PDB entry 7VCF | electron microscopy, 2.50 A resolution | chains A and C of the 15 polymer chains in the assembly

# Chain A
Molecule: Tic214
Organism: Chlamydomonas reinhardtii
UniProt: P36495 (YCF78_CHLRE); residues 1-1995 here = UniProt positions 1-1995
Chain sequence (1995 residues; each row starts with the number of its first residue):
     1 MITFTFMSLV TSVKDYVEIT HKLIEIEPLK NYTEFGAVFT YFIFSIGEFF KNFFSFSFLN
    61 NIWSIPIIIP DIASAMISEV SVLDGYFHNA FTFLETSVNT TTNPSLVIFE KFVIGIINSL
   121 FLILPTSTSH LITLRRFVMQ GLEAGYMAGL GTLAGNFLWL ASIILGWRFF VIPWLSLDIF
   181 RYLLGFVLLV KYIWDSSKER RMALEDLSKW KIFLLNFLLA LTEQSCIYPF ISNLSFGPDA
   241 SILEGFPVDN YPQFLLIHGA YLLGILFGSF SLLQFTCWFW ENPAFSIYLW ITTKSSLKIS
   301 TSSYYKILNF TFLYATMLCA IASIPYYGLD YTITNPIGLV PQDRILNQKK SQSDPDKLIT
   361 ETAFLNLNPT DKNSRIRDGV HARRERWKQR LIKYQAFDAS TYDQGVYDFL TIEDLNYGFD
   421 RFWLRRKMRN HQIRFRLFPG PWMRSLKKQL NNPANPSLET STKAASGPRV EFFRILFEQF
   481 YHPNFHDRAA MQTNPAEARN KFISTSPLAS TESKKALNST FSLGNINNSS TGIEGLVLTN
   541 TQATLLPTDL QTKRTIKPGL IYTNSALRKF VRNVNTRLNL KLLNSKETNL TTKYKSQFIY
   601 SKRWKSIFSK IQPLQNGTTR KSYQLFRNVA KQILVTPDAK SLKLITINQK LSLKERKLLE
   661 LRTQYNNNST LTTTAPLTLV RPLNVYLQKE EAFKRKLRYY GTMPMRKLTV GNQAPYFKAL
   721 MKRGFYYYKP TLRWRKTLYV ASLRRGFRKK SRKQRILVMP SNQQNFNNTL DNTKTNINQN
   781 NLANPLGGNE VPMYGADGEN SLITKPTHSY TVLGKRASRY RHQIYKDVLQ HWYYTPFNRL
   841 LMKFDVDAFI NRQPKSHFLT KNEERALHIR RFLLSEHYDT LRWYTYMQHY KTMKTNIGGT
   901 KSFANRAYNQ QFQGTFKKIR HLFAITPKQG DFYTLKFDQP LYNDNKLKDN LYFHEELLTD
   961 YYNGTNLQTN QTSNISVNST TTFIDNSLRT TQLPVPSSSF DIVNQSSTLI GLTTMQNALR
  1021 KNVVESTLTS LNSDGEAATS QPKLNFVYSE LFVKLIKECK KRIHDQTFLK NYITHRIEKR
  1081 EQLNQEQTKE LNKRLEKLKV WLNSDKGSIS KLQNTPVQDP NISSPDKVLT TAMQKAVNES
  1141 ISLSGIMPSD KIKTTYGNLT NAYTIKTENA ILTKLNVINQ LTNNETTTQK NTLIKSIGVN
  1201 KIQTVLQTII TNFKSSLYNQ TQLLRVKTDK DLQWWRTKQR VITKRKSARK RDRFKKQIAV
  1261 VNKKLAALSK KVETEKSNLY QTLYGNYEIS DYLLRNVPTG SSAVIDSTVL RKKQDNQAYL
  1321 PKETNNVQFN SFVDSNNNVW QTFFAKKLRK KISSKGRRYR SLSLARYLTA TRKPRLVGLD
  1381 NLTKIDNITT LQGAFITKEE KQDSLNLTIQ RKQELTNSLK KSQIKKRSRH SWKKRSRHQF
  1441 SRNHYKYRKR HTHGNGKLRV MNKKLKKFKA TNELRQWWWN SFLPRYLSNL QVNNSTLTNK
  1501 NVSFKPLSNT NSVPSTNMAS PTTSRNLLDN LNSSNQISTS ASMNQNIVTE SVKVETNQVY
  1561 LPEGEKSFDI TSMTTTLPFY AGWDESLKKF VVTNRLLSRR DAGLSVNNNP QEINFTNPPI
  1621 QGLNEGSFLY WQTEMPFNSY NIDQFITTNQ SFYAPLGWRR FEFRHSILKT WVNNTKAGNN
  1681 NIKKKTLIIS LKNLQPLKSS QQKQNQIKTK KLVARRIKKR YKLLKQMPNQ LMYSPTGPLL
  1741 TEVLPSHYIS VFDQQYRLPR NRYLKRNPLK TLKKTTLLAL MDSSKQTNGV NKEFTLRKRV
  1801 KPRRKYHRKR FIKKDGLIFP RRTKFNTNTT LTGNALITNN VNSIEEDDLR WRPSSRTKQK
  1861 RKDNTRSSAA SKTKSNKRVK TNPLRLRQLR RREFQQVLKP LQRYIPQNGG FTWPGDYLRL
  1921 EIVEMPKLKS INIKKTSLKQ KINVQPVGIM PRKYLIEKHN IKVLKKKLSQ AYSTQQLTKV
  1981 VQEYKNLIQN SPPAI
Unresolved in the structure: 1-7, 97-103, 433-466, 489-534, 587-596, 669-677, 760-800, 982-1044, 1107-1124, 1183-1223, 1264-1346, 1492-1565, 1675-1684, 1829-1846, 1856-1887, 1990-1995
Modified / non-standard residues: Thr1795 (phosphothreonine; TPO)
Residues lining bound ligands: inositol hexakisphosphate (IHP): Trp1235, Lys1238, Ile1242, Tyr1359, Lys1457, Val1460, Lys1464, Ile1689, Ser1690, Leu1691, Lys1692

# Chain C
Molecule: Toc52
Organism: Chlamydomonas reinhardtii
UniProt: A0A2K3D4W3 (A0A2K3D4W3_CHLRE); residue numbers follow UniProt; this construct covers 1-477
Chain sequence (477 residues; row label = number of the first residue in the row):
     1 MADGPSPIRI VLWNDGGESL AAGVEDEEQQ QVLHSFADLV GSAIDAVLEL PQFRHVEAVT
    61 AEAEEDEPGL SIGFDAGSGD GEVDIDNLKG RLDIAGLLLG SAQLPEELAE VAAVEVTDEE
   121 EGTTELQFTD EGLVQQLQAV VKRAKLEKRY NDWVAGVAES LGPALDAAAG GVEVTEMPVD
   181 PYDVLQAVVA QLIRVAGVSP PAPSLFSRTG ALVGGVLGAP RSAVRQVTKR LGRAQRLWWR
   241 LEDVVVDGSK LALRLAVKAA RPVLVGFVLH RVLKTLDRSR QLEYRLARMG PEEAREAYYE
   301 AVLGKDWKQQ LQADWDKALE DVDAGLVTDE INHEKRLMTA AQLRRLEVEE WDKQRMKNFY
   361 LASFGGLRWF DQMEQALHNP LFIESRGWTD PVQNWVGQNR TYMDDLPAGQ YMAGVGNAAI
   421 RIKEAELKRK LTDVERAHVL ARGGAVAGGL LPQQPTDPAT LAVAVGGAFV PSVAGKR
Unresolved in the structure: 1-255, 473-477
Modified / non-standard residues: Thr328 (phosphothreonine; TPO)

# Interface between chain A and chain C
Contacting residue pairs - 157 pairs, chain A then chain C:
  Leu536(A) - Trp315(C)  hydrophobic
  Asp549(A) - Lys308(C)
  Leu550(A) - Leu311(C)
  Leu550(A) - Gln312(C)
  Gln551(A) - Gln312(C)  hydrogen bond (backbone-side chain)
  Gln551(A) - Trp315(C)
  Gln551(A) - Asp316(C)
  Thr552(A) - Trp315(C)
  Lys553(A) - Gln312(C)
  Lys553(A) - Asp316(C)  salt bridge
  Arg554(A) - Glu320(C)
  Arg554(A) - Asp323(C)  salt bridge
  Thr555(A) - Asp323(C)
  Ile556(A) - Leu319(C)  hydrophobic
  Lys557(A) - Gly449(C)
  Pro558(A) - Pro458(C)
  Ile561(A) - Asp329(C)
  Tyr562(A) - Val322(C)
  Tyr562(A) - Val327(C)  hydrophobic
  Tyr562(A) - Glu330(C)
  Ser565(A) - Val322(C)
  Ser565(A) - Val327(C)
  Ser565(A) - Thr328(C)
  Ala566(A) - Ala318(C)
  Ala566(A) - Leu319(C)  hydrophobic
  Ala566(A) - Val322(C)  hydrophobic
  Leu567(A) - Trp315(C)  hydrophobic
  Arg568(A) - Thr328(C)
  Lys569(A) - Ala318(C)
  Lys569(A) - Asp321(C)
  Lys569(A) - Val322(C)
  Lys569(A) - Leu326(C)  hydrogen bond (side chain-backbone)
  Lys569(A) - Thr328(C)
  Phe570(A) - Leu311(C)
  Phe570(A) - Asp314(C)
  Phe570(A) - Trp315(C)
  Phe570(A) - Ala318(C)
  Arg572(A) - Thr328(C)
  Asn573(A) - Asp314(C)  hydrogen bond (side chain-backbone)
  Asn573(A) - Lys317(C)
  Asn573(A) - Ala318(C)
  Val574(A) - Leu311(C)  hydrophobic
  Val574(A) - Asp314(C)
  Arg577(A) - Leu303(C)
  Arg577(A) - Gln310(C)  hydrogen bond
  Arg577(A) - Asp314(C)  salt bridge
  Leu578(A) - Val302(C)  hydrophobic
  Lys581(A) - Ala301(C)
  Lys581(A) - Val302(C)
  Lys581(A) - Gly304(C)
  Thr678(A) - Arg295(C)  hydrogen bond (backbone-side chain)
  Leu679(A) - Tyr298(C)  hydrophobic
  Leu679(A) - Tyr299(C)  hydrophobic
  Leu679(A) - Leu303(C)  hydrophobic
  Thr702(A) - Asn394(C)
  Thr702(A) - Gly397(C)
  Thr702(A) - Gln398(C)
  Pro704(A) - Asn394(C)
  Pro704(A) - Trp395(C)
  Met705(A) - Ser385(C)  hydrogen bond (backbone-side chain)
  Arg706(A) - Glu347(C)  salt bridge
  Arg706(A) - Ser385(C)
  Arg706(A) - Arg386(C)  hydrogen bond (backbone-side chain)
  Arg706(A) - Trp395(C)
  Leu708(A) - Ser385(C)
  Tyr716(A) - Leu381(C)  hydrophobic
  Lys718(A) - Glu384(C)  hydrogen bond (side chain-backbone)
  Lys722(A) - Glu384(C)
  Lys722(A) - Thr389(C)  hydrogen bond
  Lys722(A) - Asp390(C)
  Arg723(A) - Glu384(C)  salt bridge
  Asn862(A) - Phe469(C)
  Asn862(A) - Val470(C)  hydrogen bond (side chain-backbone)
  Arg865(A) - Tyr411(C)  hydrogen bond
  Arg865(A) - Ala468(C)  hydrogen bond (side chain-backbone)
  Ala866(A) - Phe469(C)  hydrophobic
  Phe872(A) - Leu461(C)  hydrophobic
  Pro927(A) - Tyr411(C)
  Pro927(A) - Met412(C)
  Lys928(A) - Leu406(C)
  Lys928(A) - Pro407(C)
  Lys928(A) - Met412(C)  hydrogen bond (side chain-backbone)
  Gln929(A) - Tyr411(C)
  Asp931(A) - Tyr411(C)
  Ala1132(A) - Arg345(C)
  Ala1132(A) - Leu346(C)  hydrophobic
  Ala1132(A) - Glu349(C)
  Lys1135(A) - Arg345(C)
  Lys1135(A) - Glu349(C)
  Ala1136(A) - Gln342(C)
  Ala1136(A) - Arg345(C)
  Glu1139(A) - Arg345(C)  salt bridge
  Ser1140(A) - Met338(C)  hydrogen bond (side chain-backbone)
  Ser1140(A) - Ala341(C)
  Ser1140(A) - Gln342(C)  hydrogen bond
  Leu1143(A) - Ala341(C)  hydrophobic
  Leu1143(A) - Val392(C)  hydrophobic
  Leu1143(A) - Gln393(C)
  Ser1144(A) - Glu334(C)
  Thr1647(A) - Gln372(C)
  Ser1651(A) - Asn379(C)  hydrogen bond (backbone-side chain)
  Phe1652(A) - Leu381(C)
  Pro1655(A) - Asn379(C)
  Pro1655(A) - Leu381(C)  hydrophobic
  Leu1656(A) - Ala376(C)
  Leu1656(A) - Leu377(C)  hydrophobic
  Leu1656(A) - Phe382(C)
  Trp1658(A) - Glu350(C)
  Trp1658(A) - Gln354(C)
  Trp1658(A) - Leu377(C)  hydrophobic
  Trp1658(A) - Phe382(C)
  Arg1659(A) - Arg386(C)
  Phe1661(A) - Glu347(C)
  Phe1661(A) - Glu350(C)
  Phe1661(A) - Arg386(C)
  Glu1662(A) - Glu350(C)
  Phe1663(A) - Leu343(C)  hydrophobic
  Phe1663(A) - Leu346(C)  hydrophobic
  Phe1663(A) - Glu347(C)
  Phe1663(A) - Glu350(C)  hydrogen bond (backbone-side chain)
  His1665(A) - Lys353(C)
  Ser1666(A) - Leu346(C)
  Lys1719(A) - Trp369(C)
  Leu1724(A) - Trp369(C)
  Lys1725(A) - Leu367(C)
  Met1727(A) - Arg368(C)  hydrogen bond
  Met1727(A) - Trp369(C)  hydrophobic
  Met1727(A) - Gln372(C)
  Pro1728(A) - Arg368(C)
  Tyr1733(A) - Trp369(C)  hydrogen bond (backbone-side chain)
  Ser1734(A) - Gln372(C)
  Pro1735(A) - Trp369(C)  hydrophobic
  Pro1735(A) - Gln372(C)
  Pro1735(A) - Met373(C)  hydrophobic
  Pro1735(A) - Ala376(C)
  Tyr1756(A) - His378(C)
  Tyr1756(A) - Pro380(C)
  Arg1757(A) - His378(C)
  Pro1759(A) - Phe359(C)  hydrophobic
  Pro1759(A) - Glu374(C)
  Arg1760(A) - Phe359(C)
  Arg1762(A) - Trp351(C)
  Arg1762(A) - Asp352(C)  salt bridge
  Arg1762(A) - Arg355(C)
  Tyr1763(A) - Asp352(C)  hydrogen bond
  Tyr1763(A) - Arg355(C)
  Tyr1763(A) - Met356(C)  hydrophobic
  Leu1764(A) - Tyr360(C)  hydrogen bond (backbone-side chain)
  Lys1765(A) - Phe359(C)
  Lys1765(A) - Phe364(C)
  Asn1767(A) - Phe364(C)
  Thr1795(A) - Lys353(C)
  Leu1796(A) - Lys353(C)  hydrogen bond (backbone-side chain)
  Leu1796(A) - Met356(C)
  Arg1797(A) - Glu349(C)  salt bridge
  Arg1797(A) - Met356(C)
  Lys1798(A) - Asp352(C)
Also at the interface, not in a pair above, chain A (99 interface residues in all): Leu538, Leu546, Pro547, Gly559, Glu691, Met703, Pro715, Ala719, Ile869, Gly930, Met1133, Val1137, Arg1660, Val1751, Phe1752
Also at the interface, not in a pair above, chain C (89 interface residues in all): Ala313, Leu337, Phe370, Gln375, Ile383, Trp388, Asn399, Leu450, Asp457, Val465

# Overview
The interface between chain A and chain C involves 99 residues on one side and 89 on the other; the contacts
include 22 hydrogen bonds and 8 salt bridges. Among the polar pairs are Lys553(A)-Asp316(C),
Arg554(A)-Asp323(C) and Arg577(A)-Asp314(C). Bound to chain A: inositol hexakisphosphate.
Chain A is Tic214 and chain C is Toc52, both from Chlamydomonas reinhardtii; the structure, Cryo-EM structure
of Chlamydomonas TOC-TIC supercomplex, was determined by electron microscopy.
